6Z9R - chains X and K of the 16 polymer chains in the assembly; structure by electron microscopy, 4.10 A resolution (low resolution: residue-level contacts below are approximate; hydrogen-bond / salt-bridge calls are withheld).

Chain X:
Molecule: DNA-directed RNA polymerase subunit beta
Source organism: Escherichia coli
Notes: EC 2.7.7.6
Reference sequence: P0A8V4 (RPOB_ECO57); residues 1-1342 here = UniProt positions 1-1342
Amino-acid sequence (1342 residues; numbered 1 to 1342; the number before each row is that of its first residue):
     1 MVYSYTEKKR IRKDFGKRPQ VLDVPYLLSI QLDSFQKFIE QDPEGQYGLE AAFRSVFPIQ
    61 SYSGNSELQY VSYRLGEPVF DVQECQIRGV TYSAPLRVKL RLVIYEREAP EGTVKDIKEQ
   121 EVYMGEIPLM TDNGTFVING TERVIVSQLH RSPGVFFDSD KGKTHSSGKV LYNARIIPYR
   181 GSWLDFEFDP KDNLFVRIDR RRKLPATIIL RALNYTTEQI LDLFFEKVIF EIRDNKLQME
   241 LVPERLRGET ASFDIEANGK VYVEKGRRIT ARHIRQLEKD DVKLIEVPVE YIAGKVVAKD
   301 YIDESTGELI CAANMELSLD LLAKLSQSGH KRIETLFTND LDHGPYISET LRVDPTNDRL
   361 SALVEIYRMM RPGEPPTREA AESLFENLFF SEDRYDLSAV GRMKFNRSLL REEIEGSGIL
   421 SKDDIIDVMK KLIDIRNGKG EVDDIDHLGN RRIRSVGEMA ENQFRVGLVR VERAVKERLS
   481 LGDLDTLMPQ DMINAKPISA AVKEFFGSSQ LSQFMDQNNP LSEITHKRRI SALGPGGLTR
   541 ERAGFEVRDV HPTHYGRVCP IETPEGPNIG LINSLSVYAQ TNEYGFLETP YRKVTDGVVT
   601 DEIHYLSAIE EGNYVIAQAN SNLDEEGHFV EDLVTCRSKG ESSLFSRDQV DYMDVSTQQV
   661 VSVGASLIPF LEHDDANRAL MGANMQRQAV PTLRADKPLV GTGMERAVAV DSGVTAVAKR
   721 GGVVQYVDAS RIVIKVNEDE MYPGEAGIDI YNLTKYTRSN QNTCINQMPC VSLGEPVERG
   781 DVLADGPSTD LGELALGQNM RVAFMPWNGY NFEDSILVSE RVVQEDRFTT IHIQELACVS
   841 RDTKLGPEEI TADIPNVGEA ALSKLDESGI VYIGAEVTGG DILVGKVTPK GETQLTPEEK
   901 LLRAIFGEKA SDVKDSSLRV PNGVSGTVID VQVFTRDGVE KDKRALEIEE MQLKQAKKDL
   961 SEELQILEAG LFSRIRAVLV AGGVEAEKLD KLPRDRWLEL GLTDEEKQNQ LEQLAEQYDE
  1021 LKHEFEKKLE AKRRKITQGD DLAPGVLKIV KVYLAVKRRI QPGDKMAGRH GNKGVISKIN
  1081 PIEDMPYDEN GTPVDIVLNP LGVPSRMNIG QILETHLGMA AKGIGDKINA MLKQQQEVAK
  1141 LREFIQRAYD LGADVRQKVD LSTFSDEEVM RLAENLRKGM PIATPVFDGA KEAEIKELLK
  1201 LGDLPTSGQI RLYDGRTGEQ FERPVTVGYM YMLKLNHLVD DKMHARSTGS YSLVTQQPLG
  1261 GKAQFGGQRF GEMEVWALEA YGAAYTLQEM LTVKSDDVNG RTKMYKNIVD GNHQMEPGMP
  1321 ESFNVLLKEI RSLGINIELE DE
Unresolved in the structure: 1, 1342
Curated features (UniProtKB/Swiss-Prot):
  - modified residue (N6-acetyllysine): Lys1022, Lys1200

Chain K:
Molecule: non template strand
Sequence (50 nucleotides; row label = number of the first residue in the row; numbers below 1 keep their minus sign (DG-35 is residue -35)):
   -35 GGGCTGCGAA TAACGGCCGA GCAGCGTAGC ATTACTTGTG AGCGGATAAC
Unresolved in the structure: -35 to -20, -10 to -4, 13-14

Interface between chain X and chain K:
Pairs across the interface (9; chain X residue first):
  Arg151(X) with DC-1(K)
  Lys163(X) with DG2(K)
  Arg175(X) with DC-1(K)
  Trp183(X) with DA-2(K)
  Arg200(X) with DC-1(K)
  Ile445(X) with DC-1(K)
  Arg451(X) with DC-1(K)
  Arg542(X) with DT0(K)
  Val547(X) with DC-1(K)
Interface residues without a listed pair, chain X (13 interface residues in all): Asp199, Arg470, Leu538, Ala543
Interface residues without a listed pair, chain K (5 interface residues in all): DC-11

Overview:
Chain X and chain K form an interface of 13 and 5 residues respectively.
Here chain X is DNA-directed RNA polymerase subunit beta (Escherichia coli) and chain K is non template
strand. Entry 6Z9R (Transcription termination intermediate complex 3) was determined by electron microscopy
together with 6Z9P, 6Z9Q, 6Z9S, 6Z9T, 7ADB, 7ADC, 7ADD and 7ADE from the same study.
